7XHO - chains L and M of the 17 polymer chains in the assembly; structure by electron microscopy, 3.29 A resolution.

[Chain L]
Name: Centromere protein L
From: Homo sapiens
Reference sequence: Q8N0S6 (CENPL_HUMAN); residue numbers follow UniProt; this construct covers 1-344
Chain sequence (344 residues; numbered 1 to 344; the number before each row is that of its first residue):
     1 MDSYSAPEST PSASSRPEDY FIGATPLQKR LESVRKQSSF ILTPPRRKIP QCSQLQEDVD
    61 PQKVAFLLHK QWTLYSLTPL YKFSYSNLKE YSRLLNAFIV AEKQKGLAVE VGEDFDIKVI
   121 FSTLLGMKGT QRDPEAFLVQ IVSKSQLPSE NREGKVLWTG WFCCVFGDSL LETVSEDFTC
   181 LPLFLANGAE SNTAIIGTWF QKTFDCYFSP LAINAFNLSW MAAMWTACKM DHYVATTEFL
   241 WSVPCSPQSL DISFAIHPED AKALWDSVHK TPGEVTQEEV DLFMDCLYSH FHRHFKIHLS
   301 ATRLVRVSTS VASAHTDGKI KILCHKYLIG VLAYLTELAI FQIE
Not modelled in the structure: 1-24, 106-115, 144-151
Construct notes: engineered mutation Asp116 (Asn in Q8N0S6)
Curated features (UniProtKB/Swiss-Prot):
  - modified residue: Ser39 (Phosphoserine), Thr43 (Phosphothreonine), Ser53 (Phosphoserine)
Reported in the primary citation:
  - mutagenesis - K155A/R306A/K319A/K321A, K155E/R306E/K319E/K321E: decreased localization

[Chain M]
Name: Centromere protein M
From: Homo sapiens
Reference sequence: Q9NSP4 (CENPM_HUMAN); residue numbers follow UniProt; this construct covers 1-180
Chain sequence (180 residues; each row starts with the number of its first residue):
     1 MSVLRPLDKL PGLNTATILL VGTEDALLQQ LADSMLKEDC ASELKVHLAK SLPLPSSVNR
    61 PRIDLIVFVV NLHSKYSLQN TEESLRHVDA SFFLGKVCFL ATGAGRESHC SIHRHTVVKL
   121 AHTYQSPLLY CDLEVEGFRA TMAQRLVRVL QICAGHVPGV SALNLLSLLR SSEGPSLEDL
Not modelled in the structure: 1-2, 171-180

[Chain L / chain M interface]
Residue-residue contacts (35):
  Phe40(L) with His113(M); Arg114(M); His115(M)
  Ile41(L) with His115(M)
  Leu42(L) with His115(M)
  Thr43(L) with His113(M); His115(M), hydrogen bond (backbone-side chain)
  Pro44(L) with His115(M)
  Ala212(L) with Ser108(M)
  Asn214(L) with Glu107(M); Ser108(M); Cys110(M)
  Ala215(L) with Ser108(M); Cys110(M); Ser111(M)
  Phe216(L) with Cys110(M), hydrogen bond (backbone-backbone); Ser111(M); His113(M)
  Asp281(L) with Lys75(M), salt bridge
  Met284(L) with Lys75(M)
  Tyr288(L) with Lys75(M), hydrogen bond
  His298(L) with Tyr76(M)
  Ser300(L) with Ser74(M); Lys75(M), hydrogen bond (backbone-backbone); Tyr76(M), hydrogen bond (backbone-backbone)
  Ala301(L) with Ser74(M); Tyr76(M)
  Thr302(L) with His73(M); Ser74(M); Ser111(M)
  Arg303(L) with His73(M); Ser108(M); His109(M); Ser111(M)
  Thr316(L) with Ser108(M)
Interface residues without a listed pair, chain L (21 interface residues in all): Ile213, Leu304, Phe341
Interface residues without a listed pair, chain M (15 interface residues in all): Gln79, Ile112, Val118

[Overview]
21 residues of chain L face 15 of chain M across their interface; the contacts include 5 hydrogen bonds and 1
salt bridge. Among the polar pairs are Asp281(L)-Lys75(M), Thr43(L)-His115(M) and Tyr288(L)-Lys75(M). The
paper reports that K155A/R306A/K319A/K321A and K155E/R306E/K319E/K321E of chain L reduce localization.
Here chain L is Centromere protein L and chain M is Centromere protein M, both from Homo sapiens. Entry 7XHO
(Structure of human inner kinetochore CCAN complex) was determined by electron microscopy (same publication as
7XHN).
